PDB entry 6J7H | X-ray diffraction, 2.31 A resolution | chains B and D of the 4 polymer chains in the assembly

[Chain B (and D)]
Name: Blue fluorescent protein
Organism: uncultured bacterium
Notes: EC 1.2.4.4; chain D of this document is another copy of the same molecule, construct and numbering; everything in this record applies to it too
Reference sequence: D6NKF4 (D6NKF4_9BACT); residues 15-261 here correspond to UniProt positions 2-248 (UniProt number = residue number - 13)
Sequence (261 residues; each row starts with the number of its first residue):
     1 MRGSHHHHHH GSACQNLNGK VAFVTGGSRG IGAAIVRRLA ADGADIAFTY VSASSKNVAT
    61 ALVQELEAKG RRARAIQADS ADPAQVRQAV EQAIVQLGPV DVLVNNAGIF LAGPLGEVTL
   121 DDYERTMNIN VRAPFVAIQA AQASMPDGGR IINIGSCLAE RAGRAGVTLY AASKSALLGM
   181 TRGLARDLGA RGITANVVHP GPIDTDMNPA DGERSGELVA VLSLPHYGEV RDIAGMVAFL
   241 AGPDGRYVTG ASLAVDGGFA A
Not modelled in the structure: 1-14
Differences from the reference sequence: expression tag (1-14)

[Interface between chain B and chain D]
Pairs across the interface (64):
  Arg87(B) with Leu120(D)
  Leu115(B) with Leu184(D), hydrophobic; Asp187(D); Leu188(D), hydrophobic
  Gly116(B) with Gln142(D)
  Val118(B) with Phe135(D), hydrophobic; Gln139(D), hydrogen bond (backbone-side chain)
  Tyr123(B) with Met127(D); Val131(D); Arg132(D), hydrogen bond (side chain-backbone); Phe135(D), hydrophobic
  Glu124(B) with Arg132(D), salt bridge
  Val131(B) with Tyr123(D); Met127(D), hydrophobic
  Arg132(B) with Tyr123(D), hydrogen bond (backbone-side chain); Glu124(D), salt bridge
  Phe135(B) with Val118(D), hydrophobic
  Gln139(B) with Leu115(D), hydrogen bond (side chain-backbone); Val118(D), hydrogen bond (side chain-backbone)
  Gln142(B) with Gly116(D)
  Ala159(B) with Arg182(D), hydrogen bond (backbone-side chain)
  Glu160(B) with Arg182(D), hydrogen bond (backbone-side chain)
  Arg161(B) with Arg186(D)
  Ala162(B) with Arg182(D); Gly183(D)
  Gly163(B) with Arg186(D)
  Arg164(B) with Arg186(D)
  Ala165(B) with Arg186(D); Asp187(D)
  Gly166(B) with Asp187(D), hydrogen bond (backbone-side chain)
  Thr168(B) with Met180(D); Gly183(D), hydrogen bond (side chain-backbone); Leu184(D); Asp187(D), hydrogen bond
  Ala171(B) with Gly179(D)
  Ala172(B) with Ala176(D); Gly179(D); Met180(D), hydrophobic
  Ser175(B) with Ser175(D), hydrogen bond (side chain-backbone); Ala176(D), hydrogen bond (side chain-backbone); Gly179(D), hydrogen bond (side chain-backbone)
  Ala176(B) with Ala172(D); Ser175(D), hydrogen bond (backbone-side chain); Ala176(D), hydrophobic
  Gly179(B) with Ala171(D); Ala172(D); Ser175(D), hydrogen bond (backbone-side chain)
  Met180(B) with Thr168(D); Ala172(D), hydrophobic
  Arg182(B) with Ala159(D), hydrogen bond (side chain-backbone); Glu160(D), hydrogen bond (side chain-backbone)
  Gly183(B) with Ala162(D); Thr168(D), hydrogen bond (backbone-side chain)
  Leu184(B) with Leu115(D), hydrophobic; Thr168(D)
  Arg186(B) with Arg161(D); Ala162(D), hydrogen bond (side chain-backbone); Gly163(D); Arg164(D); Ala165(D)
  Asp187(B) with Leu115(D); Ala165(D); Gly166(D), hydrogen bond (side chain-backbone); Thr168(D), hydrogen bond
Other interface residues (no listed pair), chain B (37 interface residues in all): Thr119, Leu120, Met127, Val136, Leu178, Leu188
Other interface residues (no listed pair), chain D (36 interface residues in all): Pro83, Val136, Leu178

[Overview]
37 residues of chain B and 36 residues of chain D are in contact; the contacts include 21 hydrogen bonds and 2
salt bridges. Polar contacts include Glu124(B)-Arg132(D), Val118(B)-Gln139(D) and Tyr123(B)-Arg132(D).
Both chains are Blue fluorescent protein (uncultured bacterium). Entry 6J7H (Crystal structure of blue
fluorescent protein from metagenomic library) was determined by X-ray diffraction (same publication as 6J7U).
